Entry 8TMG (electron microscopy, 3.00 A resolution); this record covers chains F and B of the 9 polymer chains in the assembly.

[Chain F]
Molecule: sAB C18 Heavy Chain
Source organism: Homo sapiens
Chain sequence (237 residues; numbered -2 to 234; the number before each row is that of its first residue; numbers below 1 keep their minus sign (Glu-2 is residue -2)):
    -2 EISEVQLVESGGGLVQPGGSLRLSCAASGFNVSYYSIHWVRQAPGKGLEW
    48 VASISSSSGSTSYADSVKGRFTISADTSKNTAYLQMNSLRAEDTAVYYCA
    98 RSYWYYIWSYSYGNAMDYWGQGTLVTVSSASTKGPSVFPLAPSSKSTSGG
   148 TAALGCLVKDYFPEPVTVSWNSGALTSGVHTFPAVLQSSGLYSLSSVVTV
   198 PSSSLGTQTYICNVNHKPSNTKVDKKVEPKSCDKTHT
Disordered / not traced: -2 to 0, 124-234
Cystine bridges: Cys22-Cys96

[Chain B]
Molecule: Cobalt/magnesium transport protein CorA
Source organism: Thermotoga maritima
UniProtKB: Q9WZ31 (CORA_THEMA); residue numbers follow UniProt; this construct covers 1-351
Chain sequence (373 residues; each row starts with the number of its first residue; numbers below 1 keep their minus sign (Met-21 is residue -21)):
   -21 MGSSHHHHHHSSGRENLYFQGHMEEKRLSAKKGLPPGTLVYTGKYREDFE
    29 IEVMNYSIEEFREFKTTDVESVLPFRDSSTPTWINITGIHRTDVVQRVGE
    79 FFGIHPLVLEDILNVHQRPKVEFFENYVFIVLKMFTYDKNLHELESEQVS
   129 LILTKNCVLMFQEKIGDVFDPVRERIRYNRGIIRKKRADYLLYSLIDALV
   179 DDYFVLLEKIDDEIDVLEEEVLERPEKETVQRTHQLKRNLVELRKTIWPL
   229 REVLSSLYRDVPPLIEKETVPYFRDVYDHTIQIADTVETFRDIVSGLLDV
   279 YLSSVSNKTNEVMKVLTIIATIFMPLTFIAGIYGMNFEYMPELRWKWGYP
   329 VVLAVMGVIAVIMVVYFKKKKWL
Disordered / not traced: -21 to 2
Sequence notes: initiating methionine (-21); expression tag (-20 to 0)
Curated features (UniProtKB/Swiss-Prot):
  - motif: Gly312 to Asn314 (Probable selectivity filter)
  - site: Asn288 (Essential for ion permeation), Leu294 (Important for closing the ion permeation pathway in the closed state), Thr295 (Threonine that confers selectivity for Co(2+) transport)

[Interface between chain F and chain B]
Contacting residue pairs (21):
  Tyr31(F) - Asp71(B)
  Tyr31(F) - Gln74(B)
  Tyr31(F) - Glu78(B)  hydrogen bond
  Tyr32(F) - Asp71(B)  hydrogen bond
  Ser52(F) - Pro13(B)
  Ser55(F) - Pro13(B)
  Ser55(F) - Pro14(B)
  Ser57(F) - Pro13(B)
  Tyr100(F) - Arg24(B)
  Trp101(F) - Gly11(B)
  Trp101(F) - Leu12(B)  hydrophobic
  Trp101(F) - Pro13(B)
  Trp101(F) - Thr16(B)
  Trp101(F) - Val18(B)  hydrophobic
  Trp101(F) - Arg24(B)  hydrogen bond (backbone-side chain)
  Tyr102(F) - Arg24(B)
  Tyr103(F) - Thr20(B)
  Tyr103(F) - His94(B)
  Tyr109(F) - Lys9(B)
  Tyr109(F) - Leu12(B)  hydrophobic
  Tyr109(F) - Val18(B)  hydrophobic
Interface residues without a listed pair, chain B (17 interface residues in all): Lys10, Tyr19, Arg69, Arg75

[In short]
10 residues of chain F and 17 residues of chain B are in contact; the contacts include 3 hydrogen bonds. Polar
pairs include Tyr31(F)-Glu78(B), Tyr32(F)-Asp71(B) and Trp101(F)-Arg24(B).
Chain F is sAB C18 Heavy Chain (Homo sapiens) and chain B is Cobalt/magnesium transport protein CorA
(Thermotoga maritima); the structure, Cryo-EM structure of CorA in complex with conformation-specific
synthetic antibody C18 and 100 uM MgCl2, State ..., was determined by electron microscopy.
